PDB entry 1PZ5 | X-ray diffraction, 1.80 A resolution | chains A and B of the 3 polymer chains in the assembly

Chain A:
Molecule: Light chain of Fab (SYA/J6)
From: Mus musculus
Notes: antibody fragment or engineered binder
Sequence (215 residues; numbered 1 to 211 plus 5 insertion-coded residues; 1 number in that range is skipped by the numbering (no residue carries it; nothing is unmodelled there); the number before each row is that of its first residue; a row labelled like 27A-27E holds insertion residues (27A, then the next letters in order)):
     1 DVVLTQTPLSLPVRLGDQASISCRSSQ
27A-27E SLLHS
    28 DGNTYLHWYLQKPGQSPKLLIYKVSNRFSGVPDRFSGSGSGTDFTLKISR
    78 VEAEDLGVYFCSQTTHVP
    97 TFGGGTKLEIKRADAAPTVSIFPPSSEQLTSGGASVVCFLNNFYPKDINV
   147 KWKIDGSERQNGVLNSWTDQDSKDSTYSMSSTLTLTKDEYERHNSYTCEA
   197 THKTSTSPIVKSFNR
Cystine bridges: Cys-23/Cys-88, Cys-134/Cys-194

Chain B:
Molecule: Heavy chain of Fab (SYA/J6)
From: Mus musculus
Notes: antibody fragment or engineered binder
Sequence (220 residues; numbered 1 to 213 plus 7 insertion-coded residues; the number before each row is that of its first residue; a row labelled like 52A-52C holds insertion residues (52A, then the next letters in order)):
     1 EVKVEESGGGLVQPGGSMKLSCVASGFTFSNYWMEWVRQSPEKGLEWVAE
    51 IR
52A-52C LKS
    53 NNYATHYAESVKGRFTISRDDSKSSVYLQM
82A-82C NNL
    83 RAEDTGIYYCTRGGAVGA
  100A M
   101 DYWGQGTSVTVSSATTTAPSVYPLVPGCSDTSGSSVTLGCLVKGYFPEPV
   151 TVKWNYGALSSGVRTVSSVLQSGFYSLSSLVTVPSSTWPSQTVICNVAHP
   201 ASKVDLIKEISGP
Cystine bridges: Cys-22/Cys-92, Cys-140/Cys-195

Chain A / chain B interface:
Residue-residue contacts (60):
  Tyr-32(A) / Gly-99(B)
  His-34(A) / Gly-99(B)  hydrogen bond (side chain-backbone)
  His-34(A) / Ala-100(B)
  Tyr-36(A) / Ala-100(B)
  Tyr-36(A) / Met-100A(B)  hydrogen bond (side chain-backbone)
  Tyr-36(A) / Trp-103(B)
  Gln-38(A) / Gln-39(B)  hydrogen bond
  Gln-38(A) / Tyr-91(B)  hydrogen bond
  Ser-43(A) / Trp-103(B)  hydrogen bond (side chain-backbone)
  Ser-43(A) / Gly-104(B)
  Ser-43(A) / Gln-105(B)
  Pro-44(A) / Trp-103(B)  hydrophobic
  Leu-46(A) / Asp-101(B)
  Tyr-49(A) / Val-98(B)  hydrophobic
  Lys-50(A) / Val-98(B)
  Phe-55(A) / Asp-101(B)
  Phe-55(A) / Tyr-102(B)
  Phe-87(A) / Leu-45(B)  hydrophobic
  Thr-91(A) / Gly-99(B)  hydrogen bond (side chain-backbone)
  Val-94(A) / Trp-47(B)  hydrophobic
  Pro-95(A) / Trp-47(B)
  Pro-95(A) / Met-100A(B)  hydrophobic
  Phe-98(A) / Val-37(B)  hydrophobic
  Phe-98(A) / Leu-45(B)  hydrophobic
  Phe-98(A) / Trp-47(B)
  Phe-98(A) / Trp-103(B)  hydrophobic
  Thr-114(A) / Gly-133(B)
  Phe-118(A) / Leu-124(B)
  Phe-118(A) / Val-125(B)
  Phe-118(A) / Pro-126(B)
  Phe-118(A) / Thr-137(B)
  Phe-118(A) / Leu-180(B)  hydrophobic
  Ser-121(A) / Pro-123(B)
  Glu-123(A) / Tyr-122(B)
  Glu-123(A) / Pro-123(B)
  Glu-123(A) / Lys-208(B)  salt bridge
  Gln-124(A) / Tyr-122(B)
  Gln-124(A) / Lys-143(B)
  Ser-127(A) / Tyr-122(B)
  Ser-131(A) / Leu-141(B)
  Ser-131(A) / Lys-143(B)
  Val-133(A) / Leu-124(B)  hydrophobic
  Phe-135(A) / Thr-137(B)
  Phe-135(A) / Arg-164(B)
  Phe-135(A) / Leu-180(B)  hydrophobic
  Asn-137(A) / Arg-164(B)
  Asn-137(A) / Thr-182(B)
  Asn-138(A) / Arg-164(B)
  Leu-160(A) / Gln-171(B)
  Ser-162(A) / Val-166(B)
  Ser-162(A) / Ser-167(B)  hydrogen bond (side chain-backbone)
  Ser-162(A) / Val-169(B)
  Trp-163(A) / Val-166(B)
  Trp-163(A) / Ser-167(B)  hydrogen bond (backbone-backbone)
  Thr-164(A) / Thr-165(B)
  Thr-164(A) / Val-166(B)
  Asp-167(A) / Arg-164(B)  salt bridge
  Ser-174(A) / Arg-164(B)
  Ser-176(A) / Val-166(B)
  Thr-180(A) / Lys-143(B)
Other interface residues (no listed pair), chain A (42 interface residues in all): Gly-41, Ser-56, Ser-116, Ile-117, Pro-119, Asp-170, Met-175, Lys-207
Other interface residues (no listed pair), chain B (39 interface residues in all): Glu-46, Val-121, Gly-127, Ser-132, Ser-134, Ser-176, Ser-178

In short:
42 residues of chain A and 39 residues of chain B are in contact; the contacts include 8 hydrogen bonds and 2
salt bridges. Polar pairs include Glu-123(A)/Lys-208(B), Asp-167(A)/Arg-164(B) and His-34(A)/Gly-99(B).
Here chain A is Light chain of Fab (SYA/J6) and chain B is Heavy chain of Fab (SYA/J6), both from Mus
musculus. Entry 1PZ5 (Structural basis of peptide-carbohydrate mimicry in an antibody combining site) was
determined by X-ray diffraction.
